2RA6 - chains A and B; structure by X-ray diffraction, 1.50 A resolution.

Chain A (and B):
Protein: Trichosurin
Organism: Trichosurus vulpecula
Notes: chain B of this document is another copy of the same molecule, construct and numbering; everything in this record applies to it too
UniProt: Q29147 (TRIC_TRIVU); residues 2-166 here correspond to UniProt positions 16-180 (UniProt number = residue number + 14)
Sequence (166 residues; each row starts with the number of its first residue):
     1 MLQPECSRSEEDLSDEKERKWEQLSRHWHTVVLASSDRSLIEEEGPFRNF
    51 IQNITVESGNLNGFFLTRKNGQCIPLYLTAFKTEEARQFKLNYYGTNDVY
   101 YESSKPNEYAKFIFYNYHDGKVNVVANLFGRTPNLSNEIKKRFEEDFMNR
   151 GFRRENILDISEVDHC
Disordered / not traced: 1-25 (chain B: 1-24)
Sequence notes: initiating methionine (1); engineered mutation Glu-102 (Gly116 in Q29147)
Swiss-Prot annotation at these positions:
  - glycosylation (N-linked (GlcNAc...) asparagine): Asn-53, Asn-134
Cystine bridges: Cys-73/Cys-166
Ion coordination: Zn2+ site 1: His-27, His-29; Zn2+ site 2: Glu-42 (shared with 1 residue of chain D)
Small-molecule neighbours: 4-ethylphenol (ETY): Ile-54, Leu-61, Asn-62, Gly-63, Phe-65, Leu-78, Thr-79, Ala-80, Leu-91, Phe-112, Phe-114, Phe-129
From the paper describing this entry:
  - binding site for 4-ethylphenol: Leu-78
  - binding site for isopropyl alcohol: Asn-49

Chain A / chain B interface:
Contacting residue pairs - 34 pairs, chain A then chain B:
  Ser-36(A) with Val-122(B)
  Glu-85(A) with Arg-87(B), salt bridge; Glu-102(B)
  Arg-87(A) with Glu-85(B), salt bridge; Gln-88(B), hydrogen bond; Tyr-100(B)
  Gln-88(A) with Arg-87(B); Glu-102(B), hydrogen bond
  Lys-90(A) with Arg-150(B)
  Thr-96(A) with Asn-149(B); Arg-150(B), hydrogen bond (side chain-backbone)
  Asp-98(A) with Tyr-115(B), hydrogen bond; Arg-150(B), salt bridge
  Tyr-100(A) with Arg-87(B); Tyr-100(B), hydrophobic; Tyr-115(B)
  Tyr-101(A) with Glu-85(B)
  Glu-102(A) with Glu-85(B); Gln-88(B)
  Tyr-115(A) with Asp-98(B), hydrogen bond; Tyr-115(B), hydrophobic; Tyr-117(B), hydrogen bond
  Tyr-117(A) with Tyr-115(B), hydrogen bond; Arg-150(B); Phe-152(B), hydrophobic
  Gly-120(A) with Phe-152(B)
  Val-122(A) with Ser-36(B); Val-122(B); Phe-152(B), hydrophobic
  Arg-150(A) with Thr-96(B), hydrogen bond (backbone-side chain); Asp-98(B), salt bridge; Tyr-117(B)
  Phe-152(A) with Tyr-117(B), hydrophobic; Gly-120(B)
Other interface residues (no listed pair), chain A (21 interface residues in all): Ala-86, Asn-123, Val-124, Asn-149, Gly-151
Other interface residues (no listed pair), chain B (18 interface residues in all): Ala-86, Val-124, Gly-151

Summary:
Chain A and chain B form an interface of 21 and 18 residues respectively; the contacts include 8 hydrogen
bonds and 4 salt bridges. Among the polar pairs are Glu-85(A)/Arg-87(B), Asp-98(A)/Arg-150(B) and
Arg-87(A)/Gln-88(B). Ligands of chain A: 4-ethylphenol. The paper reports a binding site for 4-ethylphenol at
Leu-78(A); a binding site for isopropyl alcohol at Asn-49(A).
Both chains are Trichosurin (Trichosurus vulpecula). Entry 2RA6 (Crystal Structure of the Possum Milk Whey
Lipocalin Trichosurin at pH 4.6 with Bound 4-ethylphenol) was determined by X-ray diffraction together with
2R73 and 2R74 from the same study.
